Entry 8TXP (X-ray diffraction, 2.75 A resolution); this record covers chains A and B of the 4 polymer chains in the assembly.

[Chain A]
Molecule: Hemagglutinin
From: Influenza A virus
Notes: fragment: HA1 subdomain
Reference sequence: C3W5S1 (C3W5S1_I09A0); the construct lacks a stretch of the UniProt sequence, so the offset changes along the chain: 11-55 = UniProt 18-62; 56-83 = UniProt 64-91; 84-90 = UniProt 93-99; 91-116 = UniProt 101-126; 3 more segments
Amino-acid sequence (331 residues; row label = number of the first residue in the row; a row labelled like 116A-116C holds insertion residues (116A, then the next letters in order)):
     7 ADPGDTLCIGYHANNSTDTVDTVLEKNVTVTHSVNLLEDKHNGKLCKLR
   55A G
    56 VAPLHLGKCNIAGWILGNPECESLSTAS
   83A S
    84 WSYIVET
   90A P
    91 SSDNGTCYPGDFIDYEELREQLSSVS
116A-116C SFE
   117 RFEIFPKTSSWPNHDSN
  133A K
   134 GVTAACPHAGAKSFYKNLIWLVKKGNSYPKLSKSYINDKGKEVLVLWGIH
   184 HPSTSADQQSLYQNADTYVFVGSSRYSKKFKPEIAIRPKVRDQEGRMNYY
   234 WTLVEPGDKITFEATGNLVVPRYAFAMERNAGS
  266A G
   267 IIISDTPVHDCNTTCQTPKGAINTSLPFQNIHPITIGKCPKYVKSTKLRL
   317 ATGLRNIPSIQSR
Not modelled in the structure: 7-8, 327-329
Differences from the reference sequence: expression tag (7-10)
Disulfides: Cys52-Cys277, Cys64-Cys76, Cys97-Cys139, Cys281-Cys305
Covalently attached groups: N-acetylglucosamine (NAG) linked to Asn21, Asn33, Asn94, Asn278, Asn289

[Chain B]
Molecule: Hemagglutinin
From: Influenza A virus
Notes: fragment: HA2 subdomain
Reference sequence: I1ZFF9 (I1ZFF9_9INFA); residues 1-174 here correspond to UniProt positions 326-499 (UniProt number = residue number + 325)
Amino-acid sequence (177 residues; row label = number of the first residue in the row):
     1 GLFGAIAGFIEGGWTGMVDGWYGYHHQNEQGSGYAADLKSTQNAIDGITN
    51 KVNSVIEKMNTQFTAVGKEFNHLEKRIENLNKKVDDGFLDIWTYNAELLV
   101 LLENERTLDYHDSNVKNLYEKVRSQLKNNAKEIGNGCFEFYHKCDNTCME
   151 SVKNGTYDYPKYSEEAKLNREEIDSGR
Not modelled in the structure: 176-177
Differences from the reference sequence: expression tag (175-177)
Disulfides: Cys144-Cys148

[How chain A and chain B interact]
Contacting residue pairs - 115 pairs, chain A then chain B:
  Gly10(A) - Glu139(B)
  Asp11(A) - Gln27(B)
  Asp11(A) - Asn28(B)
  Asp11(A) - Phe138(B)
  Asp11(A) - Glu139(B)
  Asp11(A) - Phe140(B)  hydrogen bond (backbone-backbone)
  Asp11(A) - Lys143(B)  salt bridge
  Asp11(A) - Cys144(B)  hydrogen bond (side chain-backbone)
  Thr12(A) - His25(B)
  Thr12(A) - His26(B)
  Thr12(A) - Gln27(B)  hydrogen bond (backbone-backbone)
  Thr12(A) - Phe138(B)
  Thr12(A) - Met149(B)
  Leu13(A) - Tyr24(B)  hydrophobic
  Leu13(A) - His25(B)
  Leu13(A) - Cys137(B)
  Leu13(A) - Phe138(B)  hydrogen bond (backbone-backbone)
  Leu13(A) - Phe140(B)  hydrophobic
  Leu13(A) - Val152(B)  hydrophobic
  Cys14(A) - Trp14(B)  hydrophobic
  Cys14(A) - Tyr24(B)
  Cys14(A) - His25(B)  hydrogen bond (backbone-backbone)
  Cys14(A) - Gly136(B)
  Cys14(A) - Cys137(B)  hydrogen bond
  Ile15(A) - Ile10(B)
  Ile15(A) - Trp14(B)
  Ile15(A) - Gly23(B)
  Ile15(A) - Tyr24(B)  hydrophobic
  Ile15(A) - Val122(B)  hydrophobic
  Ile15(A) - Gly136(B)  hydrogen bond (backbone-backbone)
  Ile15(A) - Phe138(B)  hydrophobic
  Gly16(A) - Trp14(B)
  Gly16(A) - Tyr22(B)
  Gly16(A) - Gly23(B)  hydrogen bond (backbone-backbone)
  Tyr17(A) - Ile6(B)  hydrophobic
  Tyr17(A) - Ala7(B)  hydrogen bond (side chain-backbone)
  Tyr17(A) - Ile10(B)  hydrogen bond (side chain-backbone)
  Tyr17(A) - Glu11(B)  hydrogen bond (side chain-backbone)
  Tyr17(A) - Gly12(B)  hydrogen bond (side chain-backbone)
  Tyr17(A) - Gly13(B)
  Tyr17(A) - Trp14(B)  hydrogen bond (backbone-backbone)
  Tyr17(A) - Trp21(B)
  His18(A) - Met17(B)  hydrogen bond (side chain-backbone)
  His18(A) - Val18(B)
  His18(A) - Gly20(B)  hydrogen bond (side chain-backbone)
  His18(A) - Trp21(B)  hydrogen bond (backbone-backbone)
  Ala19(A) - Trp14(B)  hydrogen bond (backbone-backbone)
  Ala19(A) - Thr15(B)
  Val26(A) - Asn104(B)
  Asp27(A) - Leu101(B)
  Asp27(A) - Asn104(B)  hydrogen bond (backbone-side chain)
  Thr28(A) - Leu101(B)
  Thr28(A) - Glu105(B)  hydrogen bond
  Thr28(A) - Leu108(B)
  Val29(A) - Leu101(B)
  Val29(A) - Glu105(B)
  Leu30(A) - Glu105(B)  hydrogen bond (backbone-side chain)
  His38(A) - Trp21(B)  hydrogen bond
  Leu42(A) - Ile56(B)  hydrophobic
  Glu106(A) - Glu69(B)
  Glu106(A) - Phe70(B)
  Glu106(A) - Asn71(B)
  Arg109(A) - Glu69(B)  salt bridge
  Glu110(A) - Val66(B)
  Glu110(A) - Lys68(B)
  Ser113(A) - Val66(B)
  Pro293(A) - Met59(B)
  Phe294(A) - Ala96(B)  hydrophobic
  Ile300(A) - Gly67(B)
  Thr301(A) - Thr64(B)  hydrogen bond
  Gly303(A) - Gln62(B)
  Gly303(A) - Phe63(B)
  Gly303(A) - Thr64(B)
  Lys304(A) - Thr61(B)  hydrogen bond
  Lys304(A) - Gln62(B)
  Lys304(A) - Phe63(B)
  Cys305(A) - Thr61(B)
  Cys305(A) - Gln62(B)  hydrogen bond (backbone-backbone)
  Pro306(A) - Thr61(B)
  Lys307(A) - Met59(B)
  Lys307(A) - Gln62(B)
  Lys307(A) - Trp92(B)
  Tyr308(A) - Leu89(B)
  Val309(A) - Leu89(B)  hydrophobic
  Val309(A) - Thr93(B)
  Lys310(A) - Leu89(B)
  Lys310(A) - Asp90(B)  salt bridge
  Lys310(A) - Thr93(B)  hydrogen bond (backbone-side chain)
  Ser311(A) - Thr93(B)
  Ser311(A) - Glu97(B)  hydrogen bond
  Leu314(A) - Ala96(B)
  Leu314(A) - Glu97(B)
  Arg315(A) - Val100(B)
  Arg315(A) - Asn104(B)  hydrogen bond (backbone-side chain)
  Leu316(A) - Val100(B)  hydrophobic
  Leu316(A) - Asn104(B)
  Ala317(A) - Asn104(B)  hydrogen bond (backbone-side chain)
  Ala317(A) - Thr107(B)
  Thr318(A) - Trp21(B)
  Thr318(A) - Ile48(B)
  Thr318(A) - His111(B)  hydrogen bond (backbone-side chain)
  Gly319(A) - Trp21(B)
  Gly319(A) - Leu108(B)
  Gly319(A) - His111(B)  hydrogen bond (backbone-side chain)
  Leu320(A) - Ile6(B)  hydrophobic
  Leu320(A) - Trp21(B)
  Leu320(A) - Tyr22(B)  hydrophobic
  Leu320(A) - His111(B)
  Arg321(A) - Leu108(B)
  Ile323(A) - Ala7(B)  hydrophobic
  Ile323(A) - Glu11(B)
  Ile323(A) - Gly12(B)
  Ile323(A) - Gly13(B)  hydrogen bond (backbone-backbone)
  Pro324(A) - Thr15(B)
  Ser325(A) - Thr15(B)
Also at the interface, not in a pair above, chain A (55 interface residues in all): Pro9, Glu31, Val34, Val36, Thr37, Val40, Gly265, Ser266, Gly266A, Pro299
Also at the interface, not in a pair above, chain B (63 interface residues in all): Glu29, Val52, Leu102, Glu103, Val115, Tyr119, Asn135, His142

[Summary]
The interface between chain A and chain B involves 55 residues on one side and 63 on the other, with 31
hydrogen bonds and 3 salt bridges. Polar pairs include Asp11(A)-Lys143(B), Arg109(A)-Glu69(B) and
Lys310(A)-Asp90(B). N-acetylglucosamine is covalently linked to Asn21(A), Asn33(A), Asn94(A), Asn278(A) and
Asn289(A).
Chain A is Hemagglutinin and chain B is Hemagglutinin, both from Influenza A virus; the structure, Crystal
structure of 05.GC.w13.01 Fab in complex with H1 HA from A/California/04/2009(H1N1), was determined by X-ray
diffraction together with 8TXM, 8TXT, 8TY7 and 8U44 from the same study.
